7WQ3 - chains B and S of the 6 polymer chains in the assembly; structure by electron microscopy, 2.70 A resolution.

== Chain B ==
Protein: Guanine nucleotide-binding protein G(I)/G(S)/G(T) subunit beta-1
UniProt: P54311 (GBB1_RAT); residue numbers follow UniProt; this construct covers 2-340
Amino-acid sequence (351 residues; numbered -10 to 340; the number before each row is that of its first residue; numbers below 1 keep their minus sign (Met-10 is residue -10)):
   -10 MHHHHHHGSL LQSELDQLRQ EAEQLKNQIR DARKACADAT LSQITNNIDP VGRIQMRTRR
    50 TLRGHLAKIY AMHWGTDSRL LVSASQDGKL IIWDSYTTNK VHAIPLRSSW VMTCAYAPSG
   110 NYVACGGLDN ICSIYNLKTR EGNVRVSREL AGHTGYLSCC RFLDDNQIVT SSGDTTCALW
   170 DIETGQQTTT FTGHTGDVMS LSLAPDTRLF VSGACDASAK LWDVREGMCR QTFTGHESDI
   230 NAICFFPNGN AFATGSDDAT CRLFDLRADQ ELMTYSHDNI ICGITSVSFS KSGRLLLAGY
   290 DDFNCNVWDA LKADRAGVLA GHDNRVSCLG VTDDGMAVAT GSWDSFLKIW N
Disordered / not traced: -10 to 1
Differences from the reference sequence: initiating methionine (-10); expression tag (-9 to 1)
Curated features (UniProtKB/Swiss-Prot):
  - modified residue: Ser2 (N-acetylserine), His266 (Phosphohistidine)

== Chain S ==
Protein: ScFv16
Organism: Mus musculus
Notes: antibody fragment or engineered binder
Amino-acid sequence (247 residues; row label = number of the first residue in the row; note: 13 numbers in that range are skipped by the numbering (no residue carries them; nothing is unmodelled there); a row labelled like 121A-121N holds insertion residues (121A, then the next letters in order)):
     2 VQLVESGGGL VQPGGSRKLS CSASGFAFSS FGMHWVRQAP EKGLEWVAYI SSGSGTIYYA
    62 DTVKGRFTIS RDDPKNTLFL QMTSLRSEDT AMYYCVRSIY YYGSSPFDFW GQGTTLTVSA
121A-121N GGGGSGGGGSGGGG
   135 SADIVMTQAT SSVPVTPGES VSISCRSSKS LLHSNGNTYL YWFLQRPGQS PQLLIYRMSN
   195 LASGVPDRFS GSGSGTAFTL TISRLEAEDV GVYYCMQHLE YPLTFGAGTK LEL
Disordered / not traced: 121A-121N

== How chain B and chain S interact ==
Contacting residue pairs - 10 pairs, chain B then chain S:
  Arg68(B) with Tyr103(S)
  Leu69(B) with Tyr103(S), hydrophobic
  His91(B) with Tyr102(S)
  Arg129(B) with Val2(S); Arg98(S)
  Glu130(B) with Gly26(S); Phe27(S); Ala28(S); Phe32(S)
  Gly131(B) with Phe32(S)
Interface residues without a listed pair, chain B (9 interface residues in all): Asp66, Val90, Asn132

== In short ==
Chain B and chain S form an interface of 9 and 8 residues respectively.
Chain B is Guanine nucleotide-binding protein G(I)/G(S)/G(T) subunit beta-1 and chain S is ScFv16 (Mus
musculus); the structure, Galanin-bound galanin receptor 1 in complex with Gi, was determined by electron
microscopy, deposited together with 7WQ4.
